PDB entry 4ZS7 | X-ray diffraction, 2.93 A resolution | chains H and L of the 3 polymer chains in the assembly

[Chain H]
Molecule: Llama Fab fragment 68F2 heavy chain
From: Lama glama
Notes: antibody fragment or engineered binder
Sequence (222 residues; numbered 1 to 222; the number before each row is that of its first residue):
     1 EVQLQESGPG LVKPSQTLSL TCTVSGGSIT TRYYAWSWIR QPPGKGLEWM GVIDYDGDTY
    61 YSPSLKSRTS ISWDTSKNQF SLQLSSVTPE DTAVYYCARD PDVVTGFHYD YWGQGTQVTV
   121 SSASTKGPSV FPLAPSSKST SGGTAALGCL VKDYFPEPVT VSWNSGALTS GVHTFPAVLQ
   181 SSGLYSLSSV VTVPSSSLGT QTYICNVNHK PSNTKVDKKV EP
Disulfide bonds: C22-C97, C149-C205

[Chain L]
Molecule: Llama Fab fragment 68F2 light chain
From: Lama glama
Notes: antibody fragment or engineered binder
Sequence (216 residues; numbered 1 to 216; the number before each row is that of its first residue):
     1 QAVLTQPPLV SGTPGQTVTI SCAGANNDIG TYAYVSWYQQ LPGTAPKLLI YKVTTRASGI
    61 PSRFSGSKSG NTASLTISGL QSEDEADYYC ASYRNFNNAV FGRGTHLTVL GQPKAAPSVT
   121 LFPPSSEELQ ANKATLVCLI SDFYPGAVTV AWKADSSPVK AGVETTTPSK QSNNKYAASS
   181 YLSLTPEQWK SHRSYSCQVT HEGSTVEKTV APTECS
Disordered / not traced: 1-2, 213-216
Disulfide bonds: C22-C90, C138-C197

[How chain H and chain L interact]
Contacting residue pairs (76):
  Q41(H) - Q40(L)  hydrogen bond
  Q41(H) - Y89(L)  hydrogen bond
  G44(H) - R103(L)  hydrogen bond (backbone-side chain)
  K45(H) - Y89(L)  hydrogen bond (backbone-side chain)
  K45(H) - R103(L)
  G46(H) - Y89(L)
  G46(H) - R103(L)
  L47(H) - P46(L)  hydrophobic
  L47(H) - Y89(L)
  L47(H) - F101(L)
  W49(H) - N97(L)
  W49(H) - N98(L)
  W49(H) - A99(L)
  W49(H) - F101(L)  hydrophobic
  Y60(H) - N97(L)
  Y61(H) - N98(L)
  P63(H) - R94(L)
  P63(H) - N98(L)
  Y96(H) - Q40(L)  hydrogen bond
  Y96(H) - T44(L)  hydrogen bond (side chain-backbone)
  Y96(H) - A45(L)  hydrophobic
  T105(H) - Y34(L)
  T105(H) - K52(L)  hydrogen bond (backbone-side chain)
  G106(H) - Y34(L)
  G106(H) - K52(L)
  F107(H) - S36(L)
  F107(H) - Y93(L)  hydrophobic
  F107(H) - N97(L)
  F107(H) - N98(L)
  H108(H) - S36(L)
  H108(H) - Y38(L)
  H108(H) - L48(L)
  H108(H) - Y51(L)
  Y109(H) - Y38(L)  hydrogen bond (backbone-side chain)
  Y109(H) - L48(L)
  Y109(H) - A99(L)
  D110(H) - L48(L)
  W112(H) - Y38(L)
  W112(H) - P46(L)
  F131(H) - S125(L)
  F131(H) - E128(L)
  P132(H) - S125(L)
  P132(H) - E127(L)
  L133(H) - F122(L)  hydrophobic
  L133(H) - V137(L)  hydrophobic
  A134(H) - F122(L)
  S139(H) - V119(L)  hydrogen bond (side chain-backbone)
  S139(H) - T120(L)
  S139(H) - K208(L)
  A146(H) - F122(L)
  L150(H) - E128(L)
  L150(H) - T135(L)
  L150(H) - Y181(L)  hydrophobic
  K152(H) - T135(L)
  K152(H) - S183(L)
  H173(H) - S141(L)
  H173(H) - Q171(L)
  H173(H) - A177(L)
  F175(H) - L139(L)  hydrophobic
  F175(H) - I140(L)
  F175(H) - A177(L)  hydrophobic
  F175(H) - A178(L)
  F175(H) - S179(L)
  P176(H) - S169(L)
  V178(H) - T166(L)
  V178(H) - Y181(L)  hydrophobic
  L179(H) - E164(L)
  Q180(H) - E164(L)
  S181(H) - E164(L)  hydrogen bond (backbone-side chain)
  L187(H) - Y181(L)
  S188(H) - V137(L)
  S188(H) - L139(L)
  S188(H) - Y181(L)  hydrogen bond
  V190(H) - F122(L)  hydrophobic
  V190(H) - L139(L)  hydrophobic
  K218(H) - E127(L)  salt bridge
Other interface residues (no listed pair), chain H (49 interface residues in all): I39, V52, S62, V103, G113, Q114, V130, S136, K138, L147, G148, A177, S186
Other interface residues (no listed pair), chain L (43 interface residues in all): F96, G102, T165, T209

[Summary]
49 residues of chain H face 43 of chain L across their interface; the contacts include 11 hydrogen bonds and 1
salt bridge. Among the polar pairs are K218(H)-E127(L), Q41(H)-Q40(L) and Q41(H)-Y89(L).
Here chain H is Llama Fab fragment 68F2 heavy chain and chain L is Llama Fab fragment 68F2 light chain, both
from Lama glama. Entry 4ZS7 (Structural mimicry of receptor interaction by antagonistic IL-6 antibodies) was
determined by X-ray diffraction.
